PDB entry 2IGO | X-ray diffraction, 1.95 A resolution | chains A and D of the 4 polymer chains in the assembly

== Chain A (and D) ==
Protein: Pyranose oxidase
Source organism: Trametes ochracea
Notes: EC 1.1.3.10; chain D of this document is another copy of the same molecule, construct and numbering; everything in this record applies to it too
UniProt: Q7ZA32 (Q7ZA32_TRAOC); numbering as in UniProt (aligned over 1-623)
Amino-acid sequence (623 residues; numbered 1 to 623; the number before each row is that of its first residue):
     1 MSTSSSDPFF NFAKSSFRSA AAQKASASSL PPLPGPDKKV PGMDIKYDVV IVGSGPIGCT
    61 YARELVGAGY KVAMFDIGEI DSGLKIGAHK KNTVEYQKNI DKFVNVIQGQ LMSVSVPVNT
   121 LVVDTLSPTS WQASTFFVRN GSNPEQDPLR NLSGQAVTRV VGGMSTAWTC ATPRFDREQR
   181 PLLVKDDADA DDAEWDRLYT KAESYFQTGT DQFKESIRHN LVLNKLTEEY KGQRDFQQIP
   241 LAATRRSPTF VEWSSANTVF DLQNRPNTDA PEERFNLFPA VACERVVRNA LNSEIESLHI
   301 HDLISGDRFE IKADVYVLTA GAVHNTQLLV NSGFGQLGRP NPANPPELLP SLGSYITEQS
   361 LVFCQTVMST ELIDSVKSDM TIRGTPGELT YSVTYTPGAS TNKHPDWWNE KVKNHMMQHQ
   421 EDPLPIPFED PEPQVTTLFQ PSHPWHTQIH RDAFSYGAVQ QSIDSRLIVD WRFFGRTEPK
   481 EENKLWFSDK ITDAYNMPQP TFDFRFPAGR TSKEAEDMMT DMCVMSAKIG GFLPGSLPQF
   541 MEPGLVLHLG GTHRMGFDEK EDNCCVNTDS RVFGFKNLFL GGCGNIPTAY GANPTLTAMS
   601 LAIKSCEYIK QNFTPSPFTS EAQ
Disordered / not traced: 1-42, 620-623
Sequence notes: engineered mutation A167 (His in Q7ZA32)
Residues lining bound ligands:
  - FAD (flavin-adenine dinucleotide): V52, G53, S54, G55, P56, I57, G58, F75, D76, I77, G78, I107, L111, T158, R159, V160, G162, G163, M164, S165, A167, W168, T169, C170, A171, V281, A282, C283, T319, A320, G321, H324, L547, H548, G582, C583, N593, P594, T595
  - 2-deoxy-2-fluoro-beta-D-glucopyranose (SHG): T169, A171, L361, Q448, H450, D452, R472, F474, L545, V546, L547, H548, N593
From the paper describing this entry:
  - conformationally variable residues (loop rearrangement, side-chain flip): T169, D452 to G457
  - specificity-determining residues: D452, R472 (proposed by the authors, not directly observed)
  - mutagenesis - H167A: decreased catalytic activity on D-Glc
  - mutagenesis - H548N (46,000-fold): abolished catalytic activity

== How chain A and chain D interact ==
Pairs across the interface - 41 pairs, chain A then chain D:
  T120(A) - T120(D)  hydrogen bond
  L121(A) - L121(D)  hydrophobic
  V122(A) - P148(D)  hydrophobic
  D124(A) - S153(D)  hydrogen bond
  D124(A) - P543(D)
  T125(A) - F540(D)
  T125(A) - M541(D)
  T125(A) - E542(D)
  S127(A) - E516(D)  hydrogen bond
  S127(A) - F540(D)
  P128(A) - S360(D)
  P128(A) - S512(D)
  P128(A) - A515(D)  hydrophobic
  P128(A) - F540(D)
  T129(A) - S512(D)
  T129(A) - E516(D)
  A133(A) - L149(D)
  A133(A) - R505(D)  hydrogen bond (backbone-side chain)
  S134(A) - L149(D)
  T135(A) - L149(D)
  F136(A) - L149(D)  hydrophobic
  P148(A) - V122(D)
  L149(A) - S134(D)
  L149(A) - T135(D)
  L149(A) - F136(D)  hydrophobic
  S153(A) - D124(D)  hydrogen bond
  S360(A) - P128(D)
  R505(A) - Q132(D)
  R505(A) - A133(D)  hydrogen bond (side chain-backbone)
  S512(A) - P128(D)
  S512(A) - T129(D)
  A515(A) - P128(D)  hydrophobic
  E516(A) - S127(D)  hydrogen bond
  E516(A) - T129(D)
  F540(A) - T125(D)
  F540(A) - S127(D)
  F540(A) - P128(D)
  M541(A) - T125(D)
  E542(A) - D124(D)
  E542(A) - T125(D)
  P543(A) - D124(D)
Also at the interface, not in a pair above, chain A (28 interface residues in all): L126, Q132, F506, K513
Also at the interface, not in a pair above, chain D (28 interface residues in all): L126, F506, K513

== Summary ==
Chain A and chain D each contribute 28 residues to their interface; the contacts include 7 hydrogen bonds.
Among the polar pairs are T120(A)-T120(D), D124(A)-S153(D) and S127(A)-E516(D). Bound to chain A:
2-deoxy-2-fluoro-beta-D-glucopyranose and flavin-adenine dinucleotide. From the paper: H167A of chain A
reduces catalytic activity on D-Glc; specificity determinants D452(A) and R472(A).
Both chains are Pyranose oxidase (Trametes ochracea). Entry 2IGO (Crystal structure of pyranose 2-oxidase
H167A mutant with 2-fluoro-2-deoxy-D-glucose) was determined by X-ray diffraction together with 2IGK, 2IGM and
2IGN from the same study.
